Entry 3VSK (X-ray diffraction, 2.30 A resolution); this record covers chains A and B.

# Chain A (and B)
Protein: Penicillin-binding protein 3
From: Staphylococcus aureus
Notes: chain B of this document is another copy of the same molecule, construct and numbering; everything in this record applies to it too
UniProt: Q8NWC2 (Q8NWC2_STAAW); numbering as in UniProt (aligned over 46-691)
Sequence (646 residues; numbered 46 to 691; the number before each row is that of its first residue):
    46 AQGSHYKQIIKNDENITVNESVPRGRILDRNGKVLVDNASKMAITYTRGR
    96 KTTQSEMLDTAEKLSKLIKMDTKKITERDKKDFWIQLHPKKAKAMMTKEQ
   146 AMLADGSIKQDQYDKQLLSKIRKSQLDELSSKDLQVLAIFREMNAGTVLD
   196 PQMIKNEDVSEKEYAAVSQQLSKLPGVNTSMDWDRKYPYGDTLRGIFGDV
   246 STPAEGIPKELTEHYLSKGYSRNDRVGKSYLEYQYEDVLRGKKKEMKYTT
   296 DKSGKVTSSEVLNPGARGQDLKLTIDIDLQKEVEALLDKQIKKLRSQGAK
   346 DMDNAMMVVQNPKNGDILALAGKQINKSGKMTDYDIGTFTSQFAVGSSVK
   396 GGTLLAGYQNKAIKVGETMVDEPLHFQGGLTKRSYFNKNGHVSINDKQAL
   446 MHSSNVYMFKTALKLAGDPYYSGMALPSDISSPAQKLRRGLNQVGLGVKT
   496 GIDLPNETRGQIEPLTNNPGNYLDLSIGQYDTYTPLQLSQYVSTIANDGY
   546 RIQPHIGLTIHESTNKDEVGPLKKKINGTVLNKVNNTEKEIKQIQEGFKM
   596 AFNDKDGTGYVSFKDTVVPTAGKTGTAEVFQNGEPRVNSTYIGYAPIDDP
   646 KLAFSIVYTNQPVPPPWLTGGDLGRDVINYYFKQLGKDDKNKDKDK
Disordered / not traced: 627-628, 679-691 (chain B: 602, 628, 679-691)

# Chain A / chain B interface
Pairs across the interface (66; chain A residue first):
  T192(A) with K406(B)
  L194(A) with K406(B)
  D195(A) with K406(B)
  E250(A) with R484(B), salt bridge
  K254(A) with Q488(B); N577(B); K578(B)
  E255(A) with N487(B); R546(B), hydrogen bond (backbone-side chain); N577(B)
  T257(A) with L576(B)
  E258(A) with T574(B); V575(B); L576(B), hydrogen bond (backbone-backbone)
  K273(A) with R484(B)
  Y275(A) with R504(B)
  K368(A) with P509(B), hydrogen bond (side chain-backbone)
  I370(A) with N512(B); N513(B)
  K375(A) with N512(B), hydrogen bond (backbone-side chain)
  M376(A) with N512(B)
  T377(A) with T511(B), hydrogen bond; N512(B), hydrogen bond
  D378(A) with P509(B)
  Y379(A) with I507(B), hydrogen bond (side chain-backbone); E508(B), hydrogen bond; P509(B), hydrophobic
  S386(A) with Q506(B)
  Q387(A) with Q506(B)
  G462(A) with R123(B)
  D463(A) with R123(B), salt bridge
  P464(A) with R123(B), hydrogen bond (backbone-side chain)
  Y465(A) with K160(B)
  Y466(A) with E122(B); R123(B); K126(B), hydrogen bond; K160(B); L163(B), hydrophobic; S164(B)
  D474(A) with K118(B), salt bridge
  R484(A) with K273(B)
  N501(A) with R504(B)
  R504(A) with Y275(B); N501(B)
  Q506(A) with Q387(B)
  E508(A) with Y379(B)
  P509(A) with K368(B), hydrogen bond (backbone-side chain); T377(B); Y379(B), hydrophobic
  T511(A) with T377(B)
  N512(A) with K375(B); T377(B)
  N513(A) with I370(B)
  Y525(A) with K368(B)
  T574(A) with E258(B)
  V575(A) with E258(B)
  L576(A) with E255(B); T257(B); E258(B)
  N577(A) with K254(B); E255(B)
  K578(A) with K254(B)
  F625(A) with Q626(B), hydrogen bond (backbone-side chain); N627(B); E629(B)
  Q626(A) with F625(B)
Also at the interface, not in a pair above, chain A (55 interface residues in all): P253, T385, K406, S467, A470, N487, Q488, K494, E502, I507, N516, R546, E629
Also at the interface, not in a pair above, chain B (51 interface residues in all): T192, N349, M376, D378, T385, V493, K494, Y525, N580

# Summary
55 residues of chain A face 51 of chain B across their interface; the contacts include 12 hydrogen bonds and 3
salt bridges. Among the polar pairs are E250(A)-R484(B), D463(A)-R123(B) and D474(A)-K118(B).
Both chains are Penicillin-binding protein 3 (Staphylococcus aureus). Entry 3VSK (Crystal structure of
penicillin-binding protein 3 (PBP3) from methicilin-resistant Staphylococcus aureus in the apo form) was
determined by X-ray diffraction together with 3VSL from the same study.
